4S11 - chain A; structure by X-ray diffraction, 2.00 A resolution.

[Chain A]
Name: Gelsolin nanobody
Source organism: Lama glama
Notes: antibody fragment or engineered binder
Amino-acid sequence (130 residues; each row starts with the number of its first residue):
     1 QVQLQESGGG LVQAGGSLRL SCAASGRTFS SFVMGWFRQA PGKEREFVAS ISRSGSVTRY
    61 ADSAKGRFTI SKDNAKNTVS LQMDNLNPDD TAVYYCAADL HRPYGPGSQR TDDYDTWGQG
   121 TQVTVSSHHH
Disordered / not traced: 1
Cystine bridges: Cys22-Cys96

[Overview]
Chain A is Gelsolin nanobody (Lama glama); the structure, Gelsolin nanobody shielding mutant plasma gelsolin
from furin proteolysis, was determined by X-ray diffraction, deposited together with 4S10.
